PDB entry 7PAR | electron microscopy, 8.20 A resolution (very low resolution: no residue pairs are listed; an interface is given only as per-side residue counts) | chains u and 3 of the 56 polymer chains in the assembly

[Chain u]
Name: 50S ribosomal protein L27
Organism: Mycoplasma pneumoniae M129
UniProt: P75458 (RL27_MYCPN); residues 1-104 here = UniProt positions 1-104
Sequence (104 residues; each row starts with the number of its first residue):
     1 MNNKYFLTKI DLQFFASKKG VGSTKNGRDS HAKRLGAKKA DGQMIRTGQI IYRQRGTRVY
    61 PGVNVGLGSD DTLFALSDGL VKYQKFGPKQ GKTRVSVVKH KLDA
Unresolved in the structure: 1-16, 103-104

[Chain 3]
Molecule: 23S ribosomal RNA
Organism: Mycoplasma pneumoniae M129
Sequence (2907 nucleotides; row label = number of the first residue in the row):
     1 UACAAUAAGU UACUAAGGGC UUAUGGUGGA UGCCUUGGCA CUAAUAGGCG AUGAAGGACG
    61 UGUUAACCUG CGAUAAGCUU CGGGUAGGUG GUAAGAACCU CAGAUCCGGA GAUUUCCGAA
   121 UGGAGCAAUC CGGUAGUUGG AAACAGCUAU CAUUAAUUGA UGAAUAAAUA GUCAAUUAAA
   181 GCAAUACGUG GUGAAGUGAA ACAUCUCAGU AGCCACAGGA AAAGAAAACG AAUGUGAUUC
   241 CGUGUGUAGU GGCGAGCGAA AGCGGAACAG GCCAAACUUA UCAUUAGAUA GGGGUUGUAG
   301 GGCUUGCAAU GUGGACUUGA AAACGAUAGA AGAAGCUGUU GGAAAGCAGC GCGCAAAAGG
   361 GUGAUAGCCC CGUAUUUGAA AUUGUUUUCA UACCUAGCGA GAUCCCUGAG UAGCUCGGAA
   421 AACGUUAUUU UGAGUGAAUC UGCCCAGACC AUUGGGUAAG CCUAAAUACU AAUUAGUGAC
   481 CGAUAGCGAA ACAGUACCGU GAGGGAAAGG UGAAAAGAAC CCAGAGAUGG GAGUGAAAUA
   541 GAUUCUGAAA CCAUAUGCCU ACAACGUGUC AGAGCACAUU AAUGUGUGAU GGCGUGCGUU
   601 UUGAAGUAUG AGCCGGCGAG UUAUGAUAGC AAGCGUUAGU UAACCAGGAG AUGGGGAGCU
   661 GUAGCGAAAG CGAGUUUUAA AAGAGCGUUU GUUUGUUAUU AUAGACCCGA AACGGGUUGA
   721 GCUAGUCAUG AGCAGGUUGA AGGUUGAGUA ACAUCAACUG GAGGACCGAA CCGACUCUCG
   781 UUGAAACGAU AGCGGAUGAC UUGUGAUUAG GGGUGAAAUU CCAAUCGAAA UCCGUGAUAG
   841 CUGGUUCUCG UCGAAAUAGC UUUAAGGCUA GCGUGAGAUC ACAAAUAAGU GGAGGUAAAG
   901 CUACUGAAUG UAUGAUGGCG CCACCUAGGC GUACUGAAUA CAAUUAAACU CUGAAUGCCA
   961 UUUAUUUUAU UCUCGCAGUC AGACAGUGGG GGAUAAGCUU CAUUGUCAAG AGGGGAAGAG
  1021 CCCAGAUCAU UAAAUAAGGU CCCCAAAAUA UACUAAGUGG AAAAGGAUGU GAAAGUGCUA
  1081 AAACAGCAAG GAUGUUGGCU UAGAAGCAGC CAUCGUUUAA AGAGUGCGUA ACAGCUCACU
  1141 UGUCGAGUGU UUUUGCGCCG AAGAUGUAAC GGGGCUAAGU AUAUUACCGA AUUUAUGGAU
  1201 AAGAUUUAUA UCUUGUGGUA GACGAGCGUU GUAUUGGAGU UGAAGUCAAA GCGUGAGCAU
  1261 UGGUGGAUCC AAUACAAGUG AGAAUGCCGG CAUGAGUAAC GCUUGGGAGU GAGAAUCUCC
  1321 CAAACCGAUU GACUAAGGUU UCCUGGACCA GGGUCGUCCU UCCAGGGUUA GUCUGGACCU
  1381 AAGCUGAGGC UGAAAAGCGU AGGCGAUGGA CAACAGGUUA AUAUUCCUGU ACUUACAGUU
  1441 AGACUGAUGG AGUGACAAAG AAGGUUUUCC ACCCCCAUAA UUGGAUUUGG GGAUAAAUCA
  1501 UAAGGUGGUA CAAUAGGCAA AUCCGUUGUG CAUAACAUUG AGUGAUGAUG UCGAGUGAAU
  1561 GAGUGAUCAA GUAGCGAAGG UGGUAUUAAU CAUGCUUUCA AGAAAAGCUU CUAGGGUUAA
  1621 UCUAGCUGUA ACCAGUACCG AGAACGAACA CACGUAGUCA AGGAGAGGAU CCUAAGGUUA
  1681 GCGAGUGAAC UAUAGCCAAG GAACUCUGCA AAUUAACCCC GUAAGUUAGC GAGAAGGGGU
  1741 GCUUAUGUAA AAGUAAGCCG CAGUGAAGAA CGAGGGGGGA CUGUUUAACU AAAACACAAC
  1801 UCUAUGCCAA ACCGUAAGGU GAUGUAUAUG GGGUGACACC UGCCCAGUGC UGGAAGGUUA
  1861 AAGAAGGAGG UUAGCGCAAG CGAAGCUUUU AACUGAAGCC CCAGUGAACG GCGGCCGUAA
  1921 CUAUAACGGU CCUAAGGUAG CGAAAUUCCU AGUCGGGUAA AUUCCGUCCC GCUUGAAUGG
  1981 UGUAACCAUC UCUUGACUGU CUCGGCUAUA GACUCGGUGA AAUCCAGGUA CGGGUGAAGA
  2041 CACCCGUUAG GCGCAACGGG ACGGAAAGAC CCCGUGAAGC UUUACUGUAG CUUAAUAUUG
  2101 AUCAGGACAU UAUCAUGUAG AGAAUAGGUA GGAGCAAUCG AUGCAAGUUC GCUAGGACUU
  2161 GUUGAUGCGA AAGGUGGAAU ACUACCCUUG GUUGUGUGCU GUUCUAAUUG GUAACUGUUA
  2221 UCCAGUUUCA AGACAGUGUU AGGUGGGCAG UUUGACUGGG GCGGUCGCCU CCUAAAAGGU
  2281 AACGGAGGCG UACAAAGGUA CCUUCAGUAC GGUUGGAAAU CGUAUGUAGA GUGUAAUGGU
  2341 GUAAGGGUGC UUGACUGUGA GACAUACAGG UCGAACAGGU GAGAAAUCAG GUCAUAGUGA
  2401 UCCGGUGGUC CAGUAUGGAA UGGCCAUCGC UCAACGGAUA AAAGCUACUC CGGGGAUAAC
  2461 AGGCUGAUAC UGCCCAAGAG UUCAUAUCGA CGGCAGUGUU UGGCACCUCG AUGUCGACUC
  2521 AUCUCAUCCU CGAGCUGAAG CAGGUUCGAA GGGUUCGGCU GUUCGCCGAU UAAAGAGAUA
  2581 CGUGAGUUGG GUUCAAACCG UCGUGAGACA GGUUGGUCCC UAUCUAUUGU GCCCGUAGGA
  2641 AGAUUGAAGA GUGUUGCUUC UAGUACGAGA GGACCGAAGC GAGGACACCU CUUAUGCUCC
  2701 AGUUGUAGCG CCAGCUGCAC CGCUGGGUAG UAACGUGUCU AUUAGAUAAA CGCUGAAAGC
  2761 AUCUAAGUGU GAAACUAUCU CAAAGAUUAA UCUUCCCAUU UCGCAAGAAA GUAAGAGCCG
  2821 UCAAAGACGA UGACGUUGAU AGGUUACAGG UGUAAGCAUA GUGAUAUGUU GAGCUGAGUA
  2881 AUACUAAUUG CUCGAGGACU UAUUGGA
Unresolved in the structure: 1-7, 923-927, 1560-1569, 2901-2907

[Chain u / chain 3 interface]
At this resolution (8 A) residue pairs are not listed: 44 residues of chain u and 52 of chain 3 lie at the interface.

[In short]
Chain u and chain 3 form an interface of 44 and 52 residues respectively.
Here chain u is 50S ribosomal protein L27 and chain 3 is 23S ribosomal RNA, both from Mycoplasma pneumoniae
M129. Entry 7PAR (70S ribosome with EF-G, ap/P- and pe/E-site tRNAs in Mycoplasma pneumoniae cells) was
determined by electron microscopy, deposited together with 7OOC, 7OOD, 7P6Z, 7PAH, 7PAI, 7PAJ and 23 further
entries.
